PDB entry 9F0O | electron microscopy, 2.30 A resolution | chains G and J of the 12 polymer chains in the assembly

# Chain G
Molecule: Histone H2A type 1
Organism: Xenopus laevis
UniProtKB: P06897 (H2A1_XENLA); residues 10-119 here correspond to UniProt positions 11-120 (UniProt number = residue number + 1)
Amino-acid sequence (110 residues; numbered 10 to 119; the number before each row is that of its first residue):
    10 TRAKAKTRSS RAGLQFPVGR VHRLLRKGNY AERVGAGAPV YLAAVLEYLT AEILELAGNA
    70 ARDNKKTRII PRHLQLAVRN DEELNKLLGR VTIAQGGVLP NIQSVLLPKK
Construct notes: conflict Arg99 (Gly100 in P06897)

# Chain J
Molecule: 601 wisdom DNA
Sequence (147 nucleotides; each row starts with the number of its first residue; numbers below 1 keep their minus sign (DT-72 is residue -72)):
   -72 TCCGATGTAT ATATCTGACA CGTGCCTGGA GACTAGGGAG TAATCCCCTT GGCGGTTAAA
   -12 ACGCGGGGGA CAGCGCGTAC GTGCGTTTAA GCGGTGCTAG AGCTGTCTAC GACCAATTGA
    48 GCGGCCTCGG CACCGGGATT CTCGATA

# Interface between chain G and chain J
Contacting residue pairs (17; chain G residue first):
  Arg11(G) with DA-43(J), base contact; DG-42(J), base contact; DA-41(J), phosphate contact
  Ala12(G) with DG-42(J), phosphate contact; DA-41(J), hydrogen bond to the phosphate
  Ala14(G) with DA-43(J), phosphate contact; DG-42(J), phosphate contact
  Lys15(G) with DA-43(J), phosphate contact; DG-42(J), hydrogen bond to the phosphate
  Thr16(G) with DA-43(J), phosphate contact
  Arg17(G) with DA-43(J), salt bridge to the phosphate
  Arg20(G) with DG-42(J), salt bridge to the phosphate
  Gly28(G) with DG-44(J), sugar contact; DA-43(J), phosphate contact
  Arg32(G) with DG-44(J), salt bridge to the phosphate
  Arg42(G) with DG-35(J), sugar contact
  Arg77(G) with DC-54(J), sugar contact
Also at the interface, not in a pair above, chain G (16 interface residues in all): Thr10, Lys13, Ser18, Arg29, Glu41
Also at the interface, not in a pair above, chain J (8 interface residues in all): DG-45, DG-37

# In short
The interface between chain G and chain J involves 16 residues on one side and 8 on the other; the contacts
include 2 hydrogen bonds and 3 salt bridges. Among the polar pairs are Ala12(G)-DA-41(J), Lys15(G)-DG-42(J)
and Arg17(G)-DA-43(J).
Chain G is Histone H2A type 1 (Xenopus laevis) and chain J is 601 wisdom DNA; the structure, The molecular
basis and modulation of lamin-specific chromatin interaction, was determined by electron microscopy.
